2BBU - chains A and B; structure by solution NMR.

Chain A:
Name: Suppressor of cytokine signaling 3
Source organism: Mus musculus
Notes: fragment: kir/ess/sh2 domain/pest motif
UniProtKB: O35718 (SOCS3_MOUSE); residues -7 to 156 here correspond to UniProt positions 22-185 (UniProt number = residue number + 29)
Chain sequence (164 residues; each row starts with the number of its first residue; numbers below 1 keep their minus sign (Leu-7 is residue -7)):
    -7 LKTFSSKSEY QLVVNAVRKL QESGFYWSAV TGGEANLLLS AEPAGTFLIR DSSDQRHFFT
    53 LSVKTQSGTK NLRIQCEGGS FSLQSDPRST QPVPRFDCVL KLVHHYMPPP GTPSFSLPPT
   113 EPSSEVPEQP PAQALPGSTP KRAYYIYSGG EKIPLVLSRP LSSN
Unresolved in the structure: -7 to 0
Swiss-Prot annotation at these positions:
  - region: Leu-7 to Leu4 (Kinase inhibitory region (KIR)), Val5 to Gly16 (Extended SH2 subdomain (ESS))

Chain B:
Name: GP130 phosphopeptide
Chain sequence (15 residues; numbered 157 to 171; the number before each row is that of its first residue):
   157 STASTVEYST VVHSG
Modified / non-standard residues: Tyr164 (o-phosphotyrosine; PTR)

How chain A and chain B interact:
Residue-residue contacts (24):
  Gly24(A) - Val162(B)
  Gly25(A) - Val162(B)
  Lys62(A) - Tyr164(B)
  Lys62(A) - Ser165(B)
  Lys62(A) - Thr166(B)
  Asn63(A) - Tyr164(B)
  Leu64(A) - Ser165(B)
  Leu64(A) - Thr166(B)
  Leu64(A) - Val167(B)
  Arg65(A) - Tyr164(B)
  Gln76(A) - Thr166(B)
  Gln76(A) - His169(B)
  His97(A) - Val167(B)
  His97(A) - Val168(B)
  Ala135(A) - Val167(B)
  Ala135(A) - Val168(B)
  Tyr136(A) - Val167(B)
  Tyr137(A) - Thr166(B)
  Tyr137(A) - Val167(B)
  Tyr137(A) - Val168(B)
  Tyr139(A) - Thr166(B)
  Tyr139(A) - Val167(B)
  Tyr139(A) - Val168(B)
  Tyr139(A) - His169(B)
Other interface residues (no listed pair), chain A (14 interface residues in all): Glu26, Thr52
Other interface residues (no listed pair), chain B (9 interface residues in all): Thr161, Glu163

Summary:
The interface between chain A and chain B involves 14 residues on one side and 9 on the other.
Chain A is Suppressor of cytokine signaling 3 (Mus musculus) and chain B is GP130 phosphopeptide; the
structure, solution structure of mouse socs3 in complex with a phosphopeptide from the gp130 receptor, was
determined by solution NMR.
